Entry 5NNB (X-ray diffraction, 1.80 A resolution); this record covers chains A and B.

Chain A (and B):
Molecule: isatin hydrolase A
Organism: Labrenzia aggregata
Notes: chain B of this document is another copy of the same molecule, construct and numbering; everything in this record applies to it too
UniProtKB: A0P0F0 (A0P0F0_LABAI); residues 1-257 here = UniProt positions 1-257
Sequence (257 residues; numbered 1 to 257; the number before each row is that of its first residue):
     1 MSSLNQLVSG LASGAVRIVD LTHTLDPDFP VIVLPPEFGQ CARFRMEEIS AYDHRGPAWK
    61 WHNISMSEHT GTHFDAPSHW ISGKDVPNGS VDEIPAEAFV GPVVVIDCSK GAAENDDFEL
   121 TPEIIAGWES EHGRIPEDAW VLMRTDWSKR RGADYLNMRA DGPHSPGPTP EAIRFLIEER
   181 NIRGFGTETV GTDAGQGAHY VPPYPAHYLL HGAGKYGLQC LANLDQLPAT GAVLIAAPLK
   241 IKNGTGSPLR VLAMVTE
Disordered / not traced: 1, 257
Ion coordination: Mn2+: His69, His73, Asp75, Gln219 (together with Isatinic acid)
Ligand contacts: Isatinic acid (92K): Ile32, Leu34, His69, His73, Asp75, His79, Trp80, Gly191, Tyr204, His207, Gln219
From the paper describing this entry:
  - Mn2+ coordination: His69, His73, Asp75, Gln219
  - conformationally variable residues: Asp75
  - binding site for Isatinic acid: Trp59, Trp61, Trp80, Tyr204
  - catalytic residues: His79, Asp193, His207 (from molecular simulation)
  - contacts within the chain: Asp193-His207 (hydrogen bond)
  - specificity-determining residues: Gln219 (citing earlier work)

How chain A and chain B interact:
Contacting residue pairs (147; chain A residue first):
  Ser3(A) - Val16(B)
  Leu4(A) - Leu7(B)  hydrophobic
  Leu4(A) - Gly231(B)
  Leu4(A) - Met254(B)
  Leu4(A) - Val255(B)  hydrophobic
  Leu4(A) - Thr256(B)
  Gln6(A) - Ser3(B)
  Gln6(A) - Gln6(B)
  Leu7(A) - Ser3(B)
  Leu7(A) - Leu4(B)  hydrophobic
  Leu7(A) - Met254(B)  hydrophobic
  Val8(A) - Pro102(B)  hydrophobic
  Val8(A) - Val233(B)  hydrophobic
  Leu11(A) - Val100(B)  hydrophobic
  Val16(A) - Ser3(B)
  Ile18(A) - Ala96(B)
  Ile18(A) - Glu97(B)
  Ile18(A) - Val100(B)  hydrophobic
  Asp20(A) - Lys240(B)  salt bridge
  Thr22(A) - Lys240(B)  hydrogen bond (backbone-side chain)
  His23(A) - Lys240(B)
  Thr24(A) - Lys240(B)
  Thr24(A) - Lys242(B)
  Leu25(A) - Leu239(B)  hydrophobic
  Leu25(A) - Lys240(B)  hydrogen bond (backbone-backbone)
  Leu25(A) - Ile241(B)
  Leu25(A) - Lys242(B)  hydrogen bond (backbone-backbone)
  Ile32(A) - Trp61(B)  hydrophobic
  Leu34(A) - Trp59(B)  hydrophobic
  Leu34(A) - Trp61(B)  hydrophobic
  Phe38(A) - His54(B)
  Phe38(A) - Arg55(B)
  Phe38(A) - Pro57(B)
  Gly39(A) - Ile49(B)
  Gly39(A) - Arg55(B)  hydrogen bond (backbone-backbone)
  Gly39(A) - Trp61(B)
  Gln40(A) - Ile49(B)
  Cys41(A) - Trp61(B)  hydrophobic
  Ala42(A) - Asn63(B)
  Phe44(A) - Ile241(B)  hydrophobic
  Met46(A) - Glu68(B)
  Met46(A) - Ile241(B)  hydrophobic
  Met46(A) - Lys242(B)
  Ile49(A) - Gly39(B)
  Ile49(A) - Gln40(B)
  Tyr52(A) - Ser78(B)  hydrogen bond (side chain-backbone)
  Tyr52(A) - Trp80(B)
  Tyr52(A) - Ile81(B)  hydrophobic
  His54(A) - Phe38(B)
  Arg55(A) - Phe38(B)
  Arg55(A) - Gly39(B)  hydrogen bond (backbone-backbone)
  Pro57(A) - Phe38(B)
  Ala58(A) - Trp80(B)
  Ala58(A) - Ile81(B)  hydrogen bond (backbone-backbone)
  Trp59(A) - Leu34(B)  hydrophobic
  Trp59(A) - Phe38(B)  hydrophobic
  Trp59(A) - His79(B)
  Trp59(A) - Trp80(B)  hydrophobic
  Lys60(A) - Ser78(B)
  Lys60(A) - His79(B)  hydrogen bond (backbone-side chain)
  Lys60(A) - Thr245(B)  hydrogen bond (backbone-side chain)
  Trp61(A) - Leu34(B)  hydrophobic
  Trp61(A) - Gly39(B)
  Trp61(A) - Cys41(B)  hydrophobic
  Trp61(A) - Glu68(B)
  Trp61(A) - His69(B)
  Trp61(A) - His79(B)
  Trp61(A) - Thr245(B)
  His62(A) - Ser67(B)
  His62(A) - Glu68(B)  salt bridge
  His62(A) - Asn243(B)
  Asn63(A) - Ala42(B)
  Asn63(A) - Met66(B)
  Asn63(A) - Ser67(B)
  Ile64(A) - Ser65(B)
  Ile64(A) - Met66(B)  hydrogen bond (backbone-backbone)
  Ile64(A) - Ile241(B)  hydrophobic
  Ser65(A) - Ile64(B)
  Met66(A) - Asn63(B)
  Met66(A) - Ile64(B)  hydrogen bond (backbone-backbone)
  Ser67(A) - Ile49(B)
  Ser67(A) - His62(B)
  Ser67(A) - Asn63(B)  hydrogen bond
  Glu68(A) - Trp61(B)
  Glu68(A) - His62(B)  salt bridge
  His69(A) - Trp61(B)
  Ser78(A) - Tyr52(B)  hydrogen bond (backbone-side chain)
  Ser78(A) - Lys60(B)
  His79(A) - Trp59(B)
  His79(A) - Lys60(B)  hydrogen bond (side chain-backbone)
  Trp80(A) - Tyr52(B)
  Trp80(A) - Ala58(B)
  Trp80(A) - Trp59(B)  hydrophobic
  Ile81(A) - Tyr52(B)  hydrophobic
  Ile81(A) - Pro57(B)
  Ile81(A) - Ala58(B)  hydrogen bond (backbone-backbone)
  Lys84(A) - Tyr52(B)
  Val91(A) - Arg250(B)  hydrogen bond (backbone-side chain)
  Ala96(A) - Ile18(B)
  Glu97(A) - Arg17(B)
  Glu97(A) - Ile18(B)
  Phe99(A) - Arg250(B)
  Phe99(A) - Leu252(B)  hydrophobic
  Val100(A) - Leu11(B)
  Val100(A) - Ile18(B)  hydrophobic
  Val100(A) - Ile235(B)  hydrophobic
  Pro102(A) - Val8(B)
  Val233(A) - Leu4(B)
  Val233(A) - Val8(B)  hydrophobic
  Ile235(A) - Val100(B)  hydrophobic
  Ile235(A) - Ile235(B)  hydrophobic
  Ala237(A) - Arg250(B)
  Ala237(A) - Leu252(B)  hydrophobic
  Pro238(A) - Arg250(B)  hydrogen bond (backbone-side chain)
  Leu239(A) - Pro248(B)
  Leu239(A) - Leu249(B)  hydrophobic
  Leu239(A) - Arg250(B)
  Lys240(A) - Asp20(B)  salt bridge
  Lys240(A) - Thr22(B)  hydrogen bond (side chain-backbone)
  Lys240(A) - His23(B)
  Lys240(A) - Thr24(B)
  Lys240(A) - Leu25(B)  hydrogen bond (backbone-backbone)
  Lys240(A) - Arg250(B)
  Ile241(A) - Phe44(B)  hydrophobic
  Ile241(A) - Met46(B)  hydrophobic
  Ile241(A) - Ile64(B)  hydrophobic
  Lys242(A) - Thr24(B)
  Lys242(A) - Leu25(B)  hydrogen bond (backbone-backbone)
  Lys242(A) - Asp26(B)
  Lys242(A) - Met46(B)
  Asn243(A) - His62(B)
  Thr245(A) - Lys60(B)  hydrogen bond (side chain-backbone)
  Thr245(A) - Trp61(B)
  Pro248(A) - Leu239(B)
  Leu249(A) - Leu239(B)  hydrophobic
  Arg250(A) - Val91(B)  hydrogen bond (side chain-backbone)
  Arg250(A) - Phe99(B)
  Arg250(A) - Ala237(B)
  Arg250(A) - Pro238(B)  hydrogen bond (side chain-backbone)
  Arg250(A) - Lys240(B)
  Leu252(A) - Phe99(B)  hydrophobic
  Leu252(A) - Ala237(B)  hydrophobic
  Met254(A) - Leu4(B)
  Met254(A) - Leu7(B)  hydrophobic
  Val255(A) - Leu4(B)
  Thr256(A) - Ser2(B)
  Thr256(A) - Leu4(B)
Interface residues without a listed pair, chain A (73 interface residues in all): Ser2, Asp26, Gly56, Asp92, Ile94, Gly231
Interface residues without a listed pair, chain B (76 interface residues in all): Asn5, Ile32, Glu37, Gly56, Lys84, Asp92, Ile94

Overview:
73 residues of chain A face 76 of chain B across their interface; the contacts include 23 hydrogen bonds and 4
salt bridges. Polar contacts include Asp20(A)-Lys240(B), His62(A)-Glu68(B) and Thr22(A)-Lys240(B). The paper
reports catalytic residues His79(A), Asp193(A) and His207(A); a binding site for Isatinic acid at Trp59(A),
Trp61(A) and Trp80(A) among others.
Chain A and chain B are both isatin hydrolase A (Labrenzia aggregata); the structure, Isatin hydrolase A (IHA)
from Labrenzia aggregata with isatinate bound, was determined by X-ray diffraction, deposited together with
5NMP and 5NNA.
